PDB entry 5FOC | X-ray diffraction, 1.50 A resolution | chain A

[Chain A]
Molecule: Leucyl-tRNA synthetase
Organism: Plasmodium falciparum
Notes: EC 6.1.1.4; fragment: editing domain
UniProt: C6KT64 (C6KT64_PLAF7); numbering as in UniProt; present here: 272-471, 517-687
Chain sequence (374 residues; numbered 269 to 687; 45 numbers in that range are skipped by the numbering (no residue carries them; nothing is unmodelled there); the number before each row is that of its first residue):
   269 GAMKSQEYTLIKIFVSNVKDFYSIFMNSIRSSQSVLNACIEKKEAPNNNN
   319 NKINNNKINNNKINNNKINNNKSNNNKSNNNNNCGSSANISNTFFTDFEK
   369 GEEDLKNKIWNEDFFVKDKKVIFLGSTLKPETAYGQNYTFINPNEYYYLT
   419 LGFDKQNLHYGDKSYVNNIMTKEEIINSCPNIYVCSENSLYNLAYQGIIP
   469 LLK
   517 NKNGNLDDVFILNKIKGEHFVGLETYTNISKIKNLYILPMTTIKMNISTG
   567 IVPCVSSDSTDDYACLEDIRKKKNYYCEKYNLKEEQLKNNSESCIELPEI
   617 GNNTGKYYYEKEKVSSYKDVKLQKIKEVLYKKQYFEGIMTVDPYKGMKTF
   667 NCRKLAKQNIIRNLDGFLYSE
Not modelled in the structure: 269-272, 306-360, 425-435, 517-523
Sequence notes: expression tag (269-271); engineered mutation Ser273 (Cys in C6KT64), Gly520 (Tyr in C6KT64)
What the authors report for this chain:
  - specificity-determining residues: Thr400 (by similarity / conservation)
  - mutagenesis - V568L: decreased binding to AN6426-AMP (proposed by the authors, not directly observed)

[Overview]
The paper reports that V568L reduces binding to AN6426-AMP; the specificity determinant Thr400.
Chain A is Leucyl-tRNA synthetase (Plasmodium falciparum); the structure, Crystal structure of the
P.falciparum cytosolic leucyl-tRNA synthetase editing domain (space group P21), was determined by X-ray
diffraction (same publication as 5FO4, 5FOD and 5FOF).
